PDB entry 8UCK | electron microscopy, 3.26 A resolution | chains a and c of the 10 polymer chains in the assembly

== Chain a ==
Molecule: Cytochrome c oxidase subunit 1
From: Komagataella pastoris
Reference sequence: F2R0K8 (F2R0K8_KOMPC); residues 1-535 here = UniProt positions 1-535
Chain sequence (535 residues; numbered 1 to 535; the number before each row is that of its first residue):
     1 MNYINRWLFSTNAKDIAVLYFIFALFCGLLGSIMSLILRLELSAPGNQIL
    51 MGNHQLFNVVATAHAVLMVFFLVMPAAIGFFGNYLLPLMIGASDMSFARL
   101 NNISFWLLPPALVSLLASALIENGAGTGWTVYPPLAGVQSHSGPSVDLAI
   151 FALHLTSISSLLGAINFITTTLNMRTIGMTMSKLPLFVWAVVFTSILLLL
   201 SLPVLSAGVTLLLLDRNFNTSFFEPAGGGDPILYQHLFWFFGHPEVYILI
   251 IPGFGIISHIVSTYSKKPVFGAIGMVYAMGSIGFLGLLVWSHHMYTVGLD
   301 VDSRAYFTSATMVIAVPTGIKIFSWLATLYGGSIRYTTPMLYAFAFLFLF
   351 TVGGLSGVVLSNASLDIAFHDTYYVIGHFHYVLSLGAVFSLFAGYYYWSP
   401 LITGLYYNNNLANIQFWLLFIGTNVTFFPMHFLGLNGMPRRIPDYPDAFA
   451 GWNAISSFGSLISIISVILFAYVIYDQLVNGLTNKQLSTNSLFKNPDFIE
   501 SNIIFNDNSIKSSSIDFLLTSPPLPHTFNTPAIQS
Differences from the reference sequence: conflict Ile4 (Met in F2R0K8), Ile16 (Met in F2R0K8), Ile22 (Met in F2R0K8), 34 further conflict positions vs the reference (F2R0K8) not listed
Ion coordination: Cu ion: His243, His293
Small-molecule neighbours:
  - heme a (HEA), molecule 1: Phe21, Ala24, Leu25, Gly28, Leu29, Ser35, Leu38, Arg39, Leu42, Phe57, Ala61, His64, Ala65, Met68, Val69, Leu72, Trp129, Tyr373, Ile376, Phe379, His380, Leu383, Ser384, Val388, Leu391, Phe392, Tyr395, Thr426, Phe427, Met430, Arg440, Arg441, Ser463, Val467, Phe470
  - heme a (HEA), molecule 2: Trp129, Trp239, His243, Val246, Tyr247, Ile250, His292, His293, Ile314, Ala315, Thr318, Gly319, Phe323, Phe350, Thr351, Gly354, Leu355, Gly357, Val358, Leu360, Ser361, Asp366, His370, Val375, His378, Phe379, Val382, Leu383, Arg440
  - phosphatidylethanolamine (PTY), molecule 1: Ser96, Phe97, Ala98, Arg99, Leu100, Ile103, Ile158, Leu162
  - phosphatidylethanolamine (PTY), molecule 2: Phe270, Ala327, Tyr330
  - phosphatidylethanolamine (PTY), molecule 3: Tyr336, Phe344, Trp417, Phe420, Ile421

== Chain c ==
Molecule: Cytochrome c oxidase subunit 3
From: Komagataella pastoris
Reference sequence: F2R0J6 (F2R0J6_KOMPC); numbering as in UniProt (aligned over 1-268)
Chain sequence (268 residues; numbered 1 to 268; the number before each row is that of its first residue):
     1 MRIQNRENLQLFPFHLVTNSPWPLTTSLALMSLALTLGLTMHGYIGNHLW
    51 LFLAISLVLSSIFLWVRDVVIEGTYLGDHTIAVRKGLNIGFMLFVLSEIL
   101 IFAALFWSYFHSAMGPTIEIGCQWPPVGITSIKPTELPLLNTIILLASGA
   151 TVTWAHHSILYKDRQGTLVGLFITTLLIILFVGCQVLEYTWATFTIADSV
   201 FGSIFYAGTGLHFIHMVMLIVMLAICYARMYFYHFTSNHHLGLETTILYL
   251 HVLDIIWLFLYIVFYWWG
Differences from the reference sequence: conflict Ile45 (Met in F2R0J6), Ile55 (Met in F2R0J6), Ile62 (Met in F2R0J6), Ile81 (Met in F2R0J6), Ile89 (Met in F2R0J6), Ile101 (Met in F2R0J6), Ile120 (Met in F2R0J6), Ile129 (Met in F2R0J6), Ile132 (Met in F2R0J6), Ile143 (Met in F2R0J6), Ile247 (Met in F2R0J6), Leu248 (Thr in F2R0J6)
Small-molecule neighbours:
  - phosphatidylethanolamine (PTY), molecule 1: His15, Val17, Leu30, Ile62, Trp65, Val66, Val69, Glu72, His79, Val83, Leu87, Gly90, Phe94
  - phosphatidylethanolamine (PTY), molecule 2: Leu59, Ile62, Phe63, Val66, Val69, Val70, Gly73, Thr74, His79, Leu87, Phe91, Met218, Val221, Met222, Ile225, Arg229, His234, Phe235, His239, His240, Leu241, Gly242

== Chain a / chain c interface ==
Residue-residue contacts - 75 pairs, chain a then chain c:
  Asn5(a) - Asn19(c)  hydrogen bond (backbone-side chain)
  Phe9(a) - Asn19(c)  hydrogen bond (backbone-side chain)
  Phe9(a) - Ser20(c)
  Phe9(a) - Pro21(c)  hydrophobic
  Thr11(a) - Val17(c)
  Thr11(a) - Thr18(c)  hydrogen bond (side chain-backbone)
  Thr11(a) - Asn19(c)
  Asp94(a) - His15(c)
  Asp94(a) - Leu16(c)
  Phe97(a) - Gly86(c)
  Phe97(a) - Leu87(c)  hydrophobic
  Arg99(a) - Val17(c)
  Arg99(a) - Ser20(c)
  Arg99(a) - Pro23(c)
  Arg99(a) - Trp65(c)
  Arg99(a) - Asp68(c)
  Arg99(a) - Glu72(c)  salt bridge
  Asn102(a) - Pro23(c)
  Ile103(a) - Pro23(c)
  Ile103(a) - Thr26(c)
  Trp106(a) - Ser27(c)
  Leu107(a) - Ser27(c)
  Leu107(a) - Leu30(c)  hydrophobic
  Pro110(a) - Met31(c)  hydrophobic
  Gly143(a) - His42(c)
  Pro144(a) - Gly38(c)
  Pro144(a) - His42(c)
  Pro144(a) - Tyr44(c)  hydrophobic
  Asp147(a) - Met41(c)
  Asp147(a) - His42(c)  salt bridge
  Leu148(a) - Leu35(c)  hydrophobic
  Phe151(a) - Ala34(c)
  Phe151(a) - Gly38(c)
  Leu162(a) - Phe94(c)  hydrophobic
  Ile165(a) - Leu93(c)
  Ile165(a) - Phe94(c)  hydrophobic
  Ile168(a) - Leu93(c)  hydrophobic
  Thr169(a) - Gly86(c)  hydrogen bond (side chain-backbone)
  Thr169(a) - Ile89(c)
  Asn173(a) - Phe14(c)
  Asn173(a) - Ala82(c)  hydrogen bond (side chain-backbone)
  Asn173(a) - Gly86(c)
  Met174(a) - Phe14(c)  hydrophobic
  Leu199(a) - Leu93(c)
  Leu200(a) - Leu100(c)  hydrophobic
  Pro203(a) - Ser97(c)
  Pro203(a) - Leu100(c)
  Pro203(a) - Ile101(c)  hydrophobic
  Ala207(a) - Ala104(c)  hydrophobic
  Asn217(a) - Met41(c)
  Asn217(a) - His42(c)  hydrogen bond
  Phe218(a) - Met41(c)  hydrophobic
  Asn219(a) - Ala197(c)
  Thr220(a) - Ile196(c)
  Thr220(a) - Ser199(c)
  Thr220(a) - Ser203(c)
  Ser221(a) - Ser199(c)  hydrogen bond (side chain-backbone)
  Phe222(a) - Ser203(c)
  Phe222(a) - Ile204(c)  hydrophobic
  Pro225(a) - Glu119(c)
  Gly227(a) - Ile120(c)
  Gly227(a) - Val200(c)
  Gly228(a) - Thr117(c)
  Gly228(a) - Ile120(c)
  Gly228(a) - Val200(c)
  Asp230(a) - Thr117(c)
  Leu233(a) - His111(c)
  His236(a) - Trp107(c)
  Leu237(a) - Trp107(c)  hydrophobic
  Leu237(a) - Ser108(c)
  Phe528(a) - Phe12(c)
  Asn529(a) - Leu11(c)
  Asn529(a) - Phe12(c)
  Thr530(a) - Met1(c)
  Pro531(a) - Leu11(c)
Other interface residues (no listed pair), chain a (56 interface residues in all): Leu8, Ser10, Ser93, Leu100, Ile121, Leu161, Leu172, Val204, Leu211, Leu213, Arg216, Gly229, His526
Other interface residues (no listed pair), chain c (55 interface residues in all): Trp22, Leu24, Leu37, Leu39, Gly90, Leu105, Ser112, Ala207

== Summary ==
The interface between chain a and chain c involves 56 residues on one side and 55 on the other; the contacts
include 7 hydrogen bonds and 2 salt bridges. Polar contacts include Arg99(a)-Glu72(c), Asp147(a)-His42(c) and
Asn5(a)-Asn19(c).
Here chain a is Cytochrome c oxidase subunit 1 and chain c is Cytochrome c oxidase subunit 3, both from
Komagataella pastoris. Entry 8UCK (Komagataella pastoris Cytochrome c oxidase (9 subunits) in complex with
human VMAT2) was determined by electron microscopy.
